PDB entry 7W5Y | electron microscopy, 4.20 A resolution (low resolution: residue-level contacts below are approximate; hydrogen-bond / salt-bridge calls are withheld) | chains C and D of the 9 polymer chains in the assembly

== Chain C ==
Molecule: DNA-directed RNA polymerase subunit beta
Organism: Escherichia coli K-12
Notes: EC 2.7.7.6; engineered mutation(s): D516V
Reference sequence: P0A8V2 (RPOB_ECOLI); residues 1-1342 here = UniProt positions 1-1342
Amino-acid sequence (1342 residues; each row starts with the number of its first residue):
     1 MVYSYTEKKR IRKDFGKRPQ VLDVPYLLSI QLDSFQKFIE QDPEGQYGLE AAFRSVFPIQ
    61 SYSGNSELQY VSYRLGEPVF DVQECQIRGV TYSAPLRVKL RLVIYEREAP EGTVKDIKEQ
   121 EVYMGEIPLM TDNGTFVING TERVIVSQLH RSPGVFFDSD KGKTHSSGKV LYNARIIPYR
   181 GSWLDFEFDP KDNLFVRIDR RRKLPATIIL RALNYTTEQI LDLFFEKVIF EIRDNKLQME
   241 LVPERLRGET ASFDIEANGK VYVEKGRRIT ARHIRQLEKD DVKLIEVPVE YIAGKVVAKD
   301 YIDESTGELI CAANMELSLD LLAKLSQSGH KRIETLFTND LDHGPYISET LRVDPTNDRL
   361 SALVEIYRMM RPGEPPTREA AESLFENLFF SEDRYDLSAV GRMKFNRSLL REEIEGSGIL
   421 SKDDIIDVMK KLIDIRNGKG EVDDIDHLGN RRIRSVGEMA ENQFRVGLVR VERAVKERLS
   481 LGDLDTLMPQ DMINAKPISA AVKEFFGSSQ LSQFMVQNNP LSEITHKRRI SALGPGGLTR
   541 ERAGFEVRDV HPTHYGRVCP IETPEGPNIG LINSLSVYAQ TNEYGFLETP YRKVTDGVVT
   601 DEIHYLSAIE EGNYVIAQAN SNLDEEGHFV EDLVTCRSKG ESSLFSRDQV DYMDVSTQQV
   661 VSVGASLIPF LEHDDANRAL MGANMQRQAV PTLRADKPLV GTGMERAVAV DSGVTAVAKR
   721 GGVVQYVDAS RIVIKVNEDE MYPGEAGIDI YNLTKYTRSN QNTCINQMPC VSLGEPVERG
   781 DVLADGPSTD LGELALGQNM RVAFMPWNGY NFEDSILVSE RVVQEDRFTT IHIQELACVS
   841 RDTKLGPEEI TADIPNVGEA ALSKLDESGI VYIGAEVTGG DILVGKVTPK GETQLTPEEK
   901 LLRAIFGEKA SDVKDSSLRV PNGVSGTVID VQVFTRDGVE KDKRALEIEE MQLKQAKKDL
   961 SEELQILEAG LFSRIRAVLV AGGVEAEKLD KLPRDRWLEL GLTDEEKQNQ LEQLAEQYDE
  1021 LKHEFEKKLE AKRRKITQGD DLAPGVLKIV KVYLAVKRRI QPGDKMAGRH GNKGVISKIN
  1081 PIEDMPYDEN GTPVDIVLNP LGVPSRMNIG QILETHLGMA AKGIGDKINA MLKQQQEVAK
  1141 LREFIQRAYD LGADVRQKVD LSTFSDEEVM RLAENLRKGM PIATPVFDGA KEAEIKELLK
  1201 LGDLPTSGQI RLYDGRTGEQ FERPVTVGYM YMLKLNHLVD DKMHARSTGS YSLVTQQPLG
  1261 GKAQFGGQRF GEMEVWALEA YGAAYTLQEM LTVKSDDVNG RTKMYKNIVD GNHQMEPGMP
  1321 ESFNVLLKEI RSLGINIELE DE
Not modelled in the structure: 1-2, 398, 1004
Differences from the reference sequence: variant V516 (Asp in P0A8V2)
Curated features (UniProtKB/Swiss-Prot):
  - modified residue (N6-acetyllysine): K1022, K1200
  - mutagenesis: I561 (I561S: Resistant to antibiotics salinamide A and B), I569 (I569S: Resistant to antibiotics salinamide A and B), A665 (A665E: Resistant to antibiotics salinamide A and B), D675 (D675A/G: Resistant to antibiotics salinamide A and B), N677 (N677H/K: Resistant to antibiotics salinamide A and B), L680 (L680M: Resistant to antibiotics salinamide A and B), E813 (E813K: Disrupts the enzyme's active center)

== Chain D ==
Molecule: DNA-directed RNA polymerase subunit beta'
Organism: Escherichia coli K-12
Notes: EC 2.7.7.6
Reference sequence: P0A8T7 (RPOC_ECOLI); residue numbers follow UniProt; this construct covers 1-1407
Amino-acid sequence (1407 residues; each row starts with the number of its first residue):
     1 MKDLLKFLKA QTKTEEFDAI KIALASPDMI RSWSFGEVKK PETINYRTFK PERDGLFCAR
    61 IFGPVKDYEC LCGKYKRLKH RGVICEKCGV EVTQTKVRRE RMGHIELASP TAHIWFLKSL
   121 PSRIGLLLDM PLRDIERVLY FESYVVIEGG MTNLERQQIL TEEQYLDALE EFGDEFDAKM
   181 GAEAIQALLK SMDLEQECEQ LREELNETNS ETKRKKLTKR IKLLEAFVQS GNKPEWMILT
   241 VLPVLPPDLR PLVPLDGGRF ATSDLNDLYR RVINRNNRLK RLLDLAAPDI IVRNEKRMLQ
   301 EAVDALLDNG RRGRAITGSN KRPLKSLADM IKGKQGRFRQ NLLGKRVDYS GRSVITVGPY
   361 LRLHQCGLPK KMALELFKPF IYGKLELRGL ATTIKAAKKM VEREEAVVWD ILDEVIREHP
   421 VLLNRAPTLH RLGIQAFEPV LIEGKAIQLH PLVCAAYNAD FDGDQMAVHV PLTLEAQLEA
   481 RALMMSTNNI LSPANGEPII VPSQDVVLGL YYMTRDCVNA KGEGMVLTGP KEAERLYRSG
   541 LASLHARVKV RITEYEKDAN GELVAKTSLK DTTVGRAILW MIVPKGLPYS IVNQALGKKA
   601 ISKMLNTCYR ILGLKPTVIF ADQIMYTGFA YAARSGASVG IDDMVIPEKK HEIISEAEAE
   661 VAEIQEQFQS GLVTAGERYN KVIDIWAAAN DRVSKAMMDN LQTETVINRD GQEEKQVSFN
   721 SIYMMADSGA RGSAAQIRQL AGMRGLMAKP DGSIIETPIT ANFREGLNVL QYFISTHGAR
   781 KGLADTALKT ANSGYLTRRL VDVAQDLVVT EDDCGTHEGI MMTPVIEGGD VKEPLRDRVL
   841 GRVTAEDVLK PGTADILVPR NTLLHEQWCD LLEENSVDAV KVRSVVSCDT DFGVCAHCYG
   901 RDLARGHIIN KGEAIGVIAA QSIGEPGTQL TMRTFHIGGA ASRAAAESSI QVKNKGSIKL
   961 SNVKSVVNSS GKLVITSRNT ELKLIDEFGR TKESYKVPYG AVLAKGDGEQ VAGGETVANW
  1021 DPHTMPVITE VSGFVRFTDM IDGQTITRQT DELTGLSSLV VLDSAERTAG GKDLRPALKI
  1081 VDAQGNDVLI PGTDMPAQYF LPGKAIVQLE DGVQISSGDT LARIPQESGG TKDITGGLPR
  1141 VADLFEARRP KEPAILAEIS GIVSFGKETK GKRRLVITPV DGSDPYEEMI PKWRQLNVFE
  1201 GERVERGDVI SDGPEAPHDI LRLRGVHAVT RYIVNEVQDV YRLQGVKIND KHIEVIVRQM
  1261 LRKATIVNAG SSDFLEGEQV EYSRVKIANR ELEANGKVGA TYSRDLLGIT KASLATESFI
  1321 SAASFQETTR VLTEAAVAGK RDELRGLKEN VIVGRLIPAG TGYAYHQDRM RRRAAGEAPA
  1381 APQVTAEDAS ASLAELLNAG LGGSDNE
Not modelled in the structure: 1-14, 120-121, 933-947, 1127-1136, 1377-1407
Curated features (UniProtKB/Swiss-Prot):
  - binding site (Zn(2+)): C70, C72, C85, C88, C814, C888, C895, C898
  - binding site (Mg(2+)): D460, D462, D464
  - modified residue: K983 (N6-acetyllysine)
  - mutagenesis: Q504 (Q504P: Resistant to antibiotics salinamide A and B), N690 (N690D: Resistant to antibiotics salinamide A and B), M697 (M697V: Resistant to antibiotics salinamide A and B), A735 (A735T: Resistant to antibiotics salinamide A and B), R738 (R738C/H/P/S: Resistant to antibiotics salinamide A and B), A748 (A748E: Resistant to antibiotics salinamide A and B), P758 (P758S/T: Resistant to antibiotics salinamide A and B), F763 (F763C: Resistant to antibiotics salinamide A and B), S775 (S775A: Resistant to antibiotics salinamide A and B), A779 (A779T/V: Resistant to antibiotics salinamide A and B), R780 (R780C: Resistant to antibiotics salinamide A and B), G782 (G782A/C: Resistant to antibiotics salinamide A and B), 1 further mutagenesis entry in UniProt

== How chain C and chain D interact ==
Residue-residue contacts - 299 pairs, chain C then chain D:
  H165(C) - K1151(D)
  F545(C) - A784(D)
  F545(C) - D785(D)
  F545(C) - L788(D)
  D549(C) - P750(D)
  V550(C) - T776(D)
  V550(C) - H777(D)
  V550(C) - R780(D)
  H551(C) - F773(D)
  P552(C) - F773(D)
  H554(C) - F773(D)
  Y555(C) - V769(D)
  Y555(C) - L770(D)
  Y555(C) - F773(D)
  C559(C) - R780(D)
  P560(C) - F773(D)
  P560(C) - T776(D)
  P560(C) - R780(D)
  I561(C) - T776(D)
  T563(C) - R780(D)
  E565(C) - L783(D)
  I569(C) - R780(D)
  I569(C) - L783(D)
  I569(C) - A784(D)
  N573(C) - R780(D)
  Q618(C) - N768(D)
  Q618(C) - L770(D)
  N620(C) - N768(D)
  N620(C) - V769(D)
  S642(C) - E756(D)
  S642(C) - L770(D)
  T657(C) - V769(D)
  L671(C) - Y772(D)
  E672(C) - G766(D)
  E672(C) - L767(D)
  H673(C) - F763(D)
  H673(C) - R764(D)
  H673(C) - E765(D)
  H673(C) - G766(D)
  D674(C) - F763(D)
  D674(C) - Y772(D)
  D675(C) - R744(D)
  D675(C) - F763(D)
  D675(C) - Y772(D)
  A676(C) - Y772(D)
  A676(C) - A779(D)
  A679(C) - Y772(D)
  L680(C) - L783(D)
  F804(C) - S638(D)
  M805(C) - A633(D)
  P806(C) - D505(D)
  P806(C) - A632(D)
  P806(C) - A633(D)
  W807(C) - A633(D)
  N808(C) - P359(D)
  N808(C) - F629(D)
  N808(C) - A630(D)
  N808(C) - A633(D)
  G809(C) - V357(D)
  G809(C) - P359(D)
  G809(C) - F629(D)
  Y810(C) - P359(D)
  F812(C) - V357(D)
  F812(C) - P451(D)
  F812(C) - Q504(D)
  F812(C) - D505(D)
  F812(C) - F629(D)
  E813(C) - A459(D)
  E813(C) - F461(D)
  E813(C) - Q504(D)
  D814(C) - F461(D)
  R841(C) - D256(D)
  K844(C) - F49(D)
  Q894(C) - R77(D)
  P1062(C) - A446(D)
  K1065(C) - D462(D)
  V1075(C) - F461(D)
  I1076(C) - T356(D)
  S1077(C) - T356(D)
  S1077(C) - V357(D)
  N1099(C) - D505(D)
  P1100(C) - A637(D)
  P1100(C) - V639(D)
  P1100(C) - M725(D)
  L1101(C) - Q504(D)
  L1101(C) - D505(D)
  L1101(C) - M725(D)
  L1101(C) - R731(D)
  V1103(C) - V639(D)
  P1104(C) - I722(D)
  P1104(C) - M725(D)
  P1104(C) - L740(D)
  S1105(C) - R731(D)
  S1105(C) - G732(D)
  S1105(C) - Q736(D)
  R1106(C) - R731(D)
  M1107(C) - Q739(D)
  I1109(C) - M644(D)
  I1109(C) - L740(D)
  I1112(C) - V639(D)
  L1113(C) - I641(D)
  H1116(C) - I641(D)
  F1187(C) - V769(D)
  E1192(C) - I641(D)
  E1192(C) - R764(D)
  K1196(C) - D642(D)
  S1207(C) - D642(D)
  Q1209(C) - S638(D)
  Q1209(C) - G640(D)
  Q1209(C) - D643(D)
  T1217(C) - R634(D)
  E1219(C) - R634(D)
  F1221(C) - A633(D)
  F1221(C) - R634(D)
  R1223(C) - G636(D)
  R1223(C) - A637(D)
  R1223(C) - S638(D)
  R1223(C) - F719(D)
  R1223(C) - S721(D)
  R1223(C) - M724(D)
  P1224(C) - S638(D)
  V1225(C) - S638(D)
  T1226(C) - S638(D)
  T1226(C) - V639(D)
  T1226(C) - G640(D)
  V1239(C) - V354(D)
  D1240(C) - K445(D)
  K1242(C) - R352(D)
  K1242(C) - V354(D)
  M1243(C) - R352(D)
  M1243(C) - S353(D)
  M1243(C) - M372(D)
  M1243(C) - K445(D)
  H1244(C) - G351(D)
  H1244(C) - R352(D)
  A1245(C) - S350(D)
  A1245(C) - E375(D)
  A1245(C) - L376(D)
  R1246(C) - D348(D)
  R1246(C) - Y349(D)
  R1246(C) - S350(D)
  S1247(C) - D348(D)
  S1247(C) - Y349(D)
  S1247(C) - E375(D)
  Y1251(C) - D348(D)
  L1253(C) - P251(D)
  L1253(C) - V253(D)
  V1254(C) - R99(D)
  V1254(C) - P251(D)
  T1255(C) - N341(D)
  Q1256(C) - K96(D)
  Q1256(C) - R99(D)
  Q1257(C) - N341(D)
  Q1257(C) - K345(D)
  P1258(C) - R346(D)
  P1258(C) - D348(D)
  L1259(C) - R346(D)
  G1260(C) - R346(D)
  G1267(C) - R346(D)
  Q1268(C) - R346(D)
  Q1268(C) - V347(D)
  Q1268(C) - S350(D)
  Q1268(C) - G351(D)
  Q1268(C) - R352(D)
  Q1268(C) - A467(D)
  R1269(C) - Q340(D)
  R1269(C) - G344(D)
  R1269(C) - K345(D)
  R1269(C) - R346(D)
  F1270(C) - G344(D)
  F1270(C) - K345(D)
  F1270(C) - V347(D)
  G1271(C) - L343(D)
  G1271(C) - G344(D)
  E1272(C) - R339(D)
  E1272(C) - L343(D)
  E1272(C) - G344(D)
  E1272(C) - R798(D)
  M1273(C) - P427(D)
  M1273(C) - T428(D)
  E1274(C) - N424(D)
  E1274(C) - T428(D)
  V1275(C) - L343(D)
  W1276(C) - V801(D)
  W1276(C) - Q921(D)
  A1277(C) - H430(D)
  A1277(C) - R431(D)
  A1277(C) - I434(D)
  A1277(C) - Q921(D)
  L1278(C) - M484(D)
  E1279(C) - Q805(D)
  E1279(C) - V917(D)
  E1279(C) - L1347(D)
  A1280(C) - R431(D)
  A1280(C) - V917(D)
  A1280(C) - I918(D)
  Y1281(C) - R431(D)
  Y1281(C) - L432(D)
  Y1281(C) - I434(D)
  Y1281(C) - L483(D)
  Y1281(C) - M484(D)
  Y1281(C) - N489(D)
  G1282(C) - A1359(D)
  G1282(C) - T1361(D)
  A1283(C) - E479(D)
  A1283(C) - L483(D)
  A1284(C) - E479(D)
  A1284(C) - L1356(D)
  A1284(C) - T1361(D)
  A1284(C) - G1362(D)
  Y1285(C) - E475(D)
  Y1285(C) - E479(D)
  Y1285(C) - L1356(D)
  T1286(C) - A476(D)
  T1286(C) - E479(D)
  Q1288(C) - L1356(D)
  E1289(C) - L472(D)
  E1289(C) - A476(D)
  M1290(C) - V347(D)
  M1290(C) - L422(D)
  M1290(C) - H469(D)
  L1291(C) - K345(D)
  L1291(C) - V1351(D)
  T1292(C) - G1354(D)
  K1294(C) - D348(D)
  K1294(C) - V470(D)
  K1294(C) - L472(D)
  S1295(C) - R346(D)
  S1295(C) - V347(D)
  M1304(C) - L472(D)
  Y1305(C) - Y349(D)
  I1308(C) - P379(D)
  I1308(C) - F380(D)
  I1308(C) - G383(D)
  I1308(C) - L472(D)
  V1309(C) - G383(D)
  D1310(C) - L387(D)
  H1313(C) - F380(D)
  H1313(C) - L474(D)
  Q1314(C) - T473(D)
  M1315(C) - T473(D)
  M1319(C) - F17(D)
  P1320(C) - V1353(D)
  E1321(C) - R99(D)
  S1322(C) - L342(D)
  F1323(C) - I20(D)
  F1323(C) - I1352(D)
  F1323(C) - V1353(D)
  V1325(C) - L249(D)
  L1326(C) - I331(D)
  L1326(C) - F338(D)
  L1326(C) - L342(D)
  K1328(C) - E100(D)
  K1328(C) - M102(D)
  K1328(C) - L245(D)
  E1329(C) - L245(D)
  E1329(C) - M330(D)
  E1329(C) - R337(D)
  I1330(C) - L1332(D)
  R1331(C) - W33(D)
  R1331(C) - M102(D)
  R1331(C) - P243(D)
  S1332(C) - M102(D)
  S1332(C) - P243(D)
  S1332(C) - V244(D)
  S1332(C) - L245(D)
  S1332(C) - Y269(D)
  S1332(C) - L327(D)
  L1333(C) - H113(D)
  L1333(C) - W115(D)
  L1333(C) - L307(D)
  L1333(C) - L327(D)
  G1334(C) - A25(D)
  G1334(C) - P243(D)
  I1335(C) - I22(D)
  I1335(C) - A23(D)
  I1335(C) - W115(D)
  I1335(C) - F116(D)
  N1336(C) - K21(D)
  N1336(C) - I22(D)
  N1336(C) - A23(D)
  N1336(C) - L24(D)
  N1336(C) - A25(D)
  N1336(C) - M29(D)
  N1336(C) - W33(D)
  I1337(C) - I20(D)
  I1337(C) - K21(D)
  I1337(C) - I22(D)
  E1338(C) - I20(D)
  E1338(C) - K21(D)
  L1339(C) - F17(D)
  L1339(C) - I20(D)
  E1340(C) - D18(D)
  E1340(C) - A19(D)
  E1340(C) - K21(D)
  E1340(C) - R1341(D)
  E1342(C) - E16(D)
  E1342(C) - F17(D)
  E1342(C) - D18(D)
Interface residues without a listed pair, chain C (157 interface residues in all): R548, E562, T635, R637, N811, Q1061, G1063, K1073, G1074, T1206, E1222, T1248, F1265, L1287, D1341
Interface residues without a listed pair, chain D (183 interface residues in all): R47, P246, D248, G257, I355, Y360, P369, K371, Y382, A426, L429, Q435, G444, C454, D460, G463, P471, Q477, S503, L508, Y512, S635, K749, S775, A787, K789, A914, F1319, A1336, I1357, G1360

== Summary ==
Chain C and chain D form an interface of 157 and 183 residues respectively. UniProt lists 7 mutagenesis sites
on chain C; 8 Zn2+-binding residues, 3 Mg2+-binding residues and 13 mutagenesis sites on chain D.
Chain C is DNA-directed RNA polymerase subunit beta and chain D is DNA-directed RNA polymerase subunit beta',
both from Escherichia coli K-12; the structure, Cryo-EM structure of SoxS-dependent transcription activation
complex with fpr promoter DNA, was determined by electron microscopy, deposited together with 7W5W and 7W5X.
